PDB entry 7GXX | X-ray diffraction, 1.85 A resolution | chains A and D

== Chain A ==
Protein: B-cell lymphoma 6 protein
From: Homo sapiens
Reference sequence: P41182 (BCL6_HUMAN); residue numbers follow UniProt; this construct covers 5-129
Amino-acid sequence (128 residues; numbered 2 to 129; the number before each row is that of its first residue):
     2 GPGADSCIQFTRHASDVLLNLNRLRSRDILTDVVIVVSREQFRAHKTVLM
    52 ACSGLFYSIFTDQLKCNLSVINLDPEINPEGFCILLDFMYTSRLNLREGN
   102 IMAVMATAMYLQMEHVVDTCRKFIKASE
Disordered / not traced: 2-6
Differences from the reference sequence: expression tag (2-4)
Small-molecule neighbours: A1ACC ((8S)-5-chloro-7-[(2-oxo-2,3-dihydro-1H-indol-5-yl)amino]pyrazolo[1,5-a]pyrimidine-3-carbonitrile): N21, R24, L25, R28, I30, M51, A52, C53, S54, G55, Y58, Q113, M114, E115
UniProt features mapped onto this chain:
  - mutagenesis: N21 (N21K: Abolishes interaction with NCOR2 and HDAC2, no effect on interaction with CTBP1 and transcriptional autoinhibition; when associated with A-116 and 376-Q--Q-379), S59 (S59A: Abolished ubiquitination by the SCF(FBXL17) complex), H116 (H116A: Abolishes interaction with NCOR2 and HDAC2, no effect on interaction with CTBP1 and transcriptional autoinhibition; when associated with K-21 and 376-Q--Q-379)

== Chain D ==
Protein: WVIP tetrapeptide
Amino-acid sequence (6 residues; row label = number of the first residue in the row; numbering starts at 0):
     0 XWVIPA
Modified / non-standard residues: ACE (acetyl group) at position 0

== How chain A and chain D interact ==
Residue-residue contacts (11; chain A residue first):
  C8(A) with P4(D)
  I9(A) with W1(D), hydrophobic; V2(D)
  Q10(A) with ACE_0(D); W1(D); V2(D), hydrogen bond (backbone-backbone); P4(D)
  F11(A) with ACE_0(D); W1(D)
  T12(A) with ACE_0(D), hydrogen bond (backbone-backbone); V2(D)
Interface residues without a listed pair, chain D (5 interface residues in all): I3

== In short ==
Chain A and chain D each contribute 5 residues to their interface, with 2 hydrogen bonds. The backbones
hydrogen-bond at Q10(A)-V2(D) and T12(A)-ACE_0(D). Bound to chain A: compound A1ACC. Curated annotation
(UniProt) lists 3 mutagenesis sites on chain A.
Chain A is B-cell lymphoma 6 protein (Homo sapiens) and chain D is WVIP tetrapeptide; the structure, Crystal
Structure of B-cell lymphoma 6 protein BTB domain in complex with ligand 9 at 12.78 ..., was determined by
X-ray diffraction, deposited together with 7GUD, 7GUE, 7GUF, 7GUG, 7GUH, 7GUI and 126 further entries.
